PDB entry 8W34 | electron microscopy, 2.83 A resolution | chains A and I of the 12 polymer chains in the assembly

# Chain A (and I)
Protein: Integrase
Organism: Human immunodeficiency virus 1
Notes: chain I of this document is another copy of the same molecule, construct and numbering; everything in this record applies to it too
UniProtKB: F2WR39 (F2WR39_9HIV1); numbering as in UniProt (aligned over 1-288)
Sequence (288 residues; each row starts with the number of its first residue):
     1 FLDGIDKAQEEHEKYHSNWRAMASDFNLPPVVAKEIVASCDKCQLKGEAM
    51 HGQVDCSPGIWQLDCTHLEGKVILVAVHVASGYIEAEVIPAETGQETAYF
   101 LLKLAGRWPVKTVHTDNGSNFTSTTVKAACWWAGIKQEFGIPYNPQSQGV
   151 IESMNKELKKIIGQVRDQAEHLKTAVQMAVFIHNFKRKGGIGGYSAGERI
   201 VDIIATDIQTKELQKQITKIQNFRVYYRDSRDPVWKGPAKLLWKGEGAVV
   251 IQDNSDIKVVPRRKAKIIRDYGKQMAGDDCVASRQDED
Disordered / not traced: 229-235, 269-288
Metal / ion sites: Zn2+: His12, His16, Cys40, Cys43; Mg2+ site 1: Asp64, Asp116 (together with Dolutegravir); Mg2+ site 2: Asp64, Glu152 (together with Dolutegravir)
Small-molecule neighbours: Dolutegravir (DLU; (4R,12aS)-N-(2,4-difluorobenzyl)-7-hydroxy-4-methyl-6,8-dioxo-3,4,6,8,12,12a-hexahydro-2H-pyrido[1',2':4,5]pyrazino[2,1-b][1,3]oxazine-9-carboxamide): Asp64, Asp116, Asn117, Gly118, Tyr143, Pro145, Gln146, Glu152

# How chain A and chain I interact
Pairs across the interface (45):
  Glu11(A) - Lys186(I)  salt bridge
  Glu13(A) - Gln168(I)  hydrogen bond (backbone-side chain)
  Lys14(A) - Gln168(I)  hydrogen bond (backbone-side chain)
  Tyr15(A) - Phe181(I)  hydrophobic
  Tyr15(A) - Ile182(I)
  Tyr15(A) - Lys186(I)
  His16(A) - Gln164(I)
  His16(A) - Arg187(I)  hydrogen bond (backbone-side chain)
  Ser17(A) - Lys186(I)
  Asn18(A) - Lys186(I)
  Asn18(A) - Arg187(I)
  Asn18(A) - Lys188(I)  hydrogen bond (side chain-backbone)
  Arg20(A) - Lys188(I)
  Arg20(A) - Gly189(I)
  Ala21(A) - Lys186(I)
  Ala21(A) - Lys188(I)
  Ser24(A) - Lys188(I)
  Asp25(A) - Lys188(I)  salt bridge
  Lys42(A) - Gln164(I)  hydrogen bond (side chain-backbone)
  Lys42(A) - Asp167(I)  salt bridge
  Cys43(A) - Gln164(I)  hydrogen bond
  Leu45(A) - Lys160(I)
  Leu45(A) - Gln164(I)
  Gln164(A) - His16(I)
  Gln164(A) - Lys42(I)  hydrogen bond (backbone-side chain)
  Gln164(A) - Cys43(I)  hydrogen bond
  Gln164(A) - Leu45(I)
  Asp167(A) - Lys42(I)  salt bridge
  Gln168(A) - Glu13(I)  hydrogen bond (side chain-backbone)
  Gln168(A) - Lys14(I)  hydrogen bond (side chain-backbone)
  Phe181(A) - Tyr15(I)  hydrophobic
  Ile182(A) - Tyr15(I)
  Lys186(A) - Glu11(I)  salt bridge
  Lys186(A) - Tyr15(I)
  Lys186(A) - Ser17(I)
  Lys186(A) - Asn18(I)
  Lys186(A) - Ala21(I)
  Arg187(A) - His16(I)  hydrogen bond (side chain-backbone)
  Arg187(A) - Asn18(I)
  Lys188(A) - Asn18(I)  hydrogen bond (backbone-side chain)
  Lys188(A) - Arg20(I)
  Lys188(A) - Ala21(I)
  Lys188(A) - Ser24(I)
  Lys188(A) - Asp25(I)  salt bridge
  Gly189(A) - Arg20(I)
Also at the interface, not in a pair above, chain A (26 interface residues in all): Lys160, Gly163, Val165
Also at the interface, not in a pair above, chain I (26 interface residues in all): Gly163, Val165

# Summary
The chain A/chain I interface involves 26 residues from each chain; the contacts include 12 hydrogen bonds and
6 salt bridges. Polar contacts include Glu11(A)-Lys186(I), Asp25(A)-Lys188(I) and Lys42(A)-Asp167(I). Bound to
chain A: Dolutegravir. The Zn2+ site is built by His12(A), His16(A), Cys40(A) and Cys43(A).
Chain A and chain I are both Integrase (Human immunodeficiency virus 1); the structure, HIV-1 intasome core
assembled with wild-type integrase, 1F, was determined by electron microscopy, deposited together with 8W09
and 8W2R.
